PDB entry 3IAP | X-ray diffraction, 2.00 A resolution | chains A and B of the 4 polymer chains in the assembly

== Chain A (and B) ==
Molecule: Beta-galactosidase
From: Escherichia coli K-12
Notes: EC 3.2.1.23; fragment: beta-galactosidase; chain B of this document is another copy of the same molecule, construct and numbering; everything in this record applies to it too
Reference sequence: B8LFD6 (B8LFD6_ECOLI); residues 9-1023 here correspond to UniProt positions 10-1024 (UniProt number = residue number + 1)
Amino-acid sequence (1023 residues; row label = number of the first residue in the row):
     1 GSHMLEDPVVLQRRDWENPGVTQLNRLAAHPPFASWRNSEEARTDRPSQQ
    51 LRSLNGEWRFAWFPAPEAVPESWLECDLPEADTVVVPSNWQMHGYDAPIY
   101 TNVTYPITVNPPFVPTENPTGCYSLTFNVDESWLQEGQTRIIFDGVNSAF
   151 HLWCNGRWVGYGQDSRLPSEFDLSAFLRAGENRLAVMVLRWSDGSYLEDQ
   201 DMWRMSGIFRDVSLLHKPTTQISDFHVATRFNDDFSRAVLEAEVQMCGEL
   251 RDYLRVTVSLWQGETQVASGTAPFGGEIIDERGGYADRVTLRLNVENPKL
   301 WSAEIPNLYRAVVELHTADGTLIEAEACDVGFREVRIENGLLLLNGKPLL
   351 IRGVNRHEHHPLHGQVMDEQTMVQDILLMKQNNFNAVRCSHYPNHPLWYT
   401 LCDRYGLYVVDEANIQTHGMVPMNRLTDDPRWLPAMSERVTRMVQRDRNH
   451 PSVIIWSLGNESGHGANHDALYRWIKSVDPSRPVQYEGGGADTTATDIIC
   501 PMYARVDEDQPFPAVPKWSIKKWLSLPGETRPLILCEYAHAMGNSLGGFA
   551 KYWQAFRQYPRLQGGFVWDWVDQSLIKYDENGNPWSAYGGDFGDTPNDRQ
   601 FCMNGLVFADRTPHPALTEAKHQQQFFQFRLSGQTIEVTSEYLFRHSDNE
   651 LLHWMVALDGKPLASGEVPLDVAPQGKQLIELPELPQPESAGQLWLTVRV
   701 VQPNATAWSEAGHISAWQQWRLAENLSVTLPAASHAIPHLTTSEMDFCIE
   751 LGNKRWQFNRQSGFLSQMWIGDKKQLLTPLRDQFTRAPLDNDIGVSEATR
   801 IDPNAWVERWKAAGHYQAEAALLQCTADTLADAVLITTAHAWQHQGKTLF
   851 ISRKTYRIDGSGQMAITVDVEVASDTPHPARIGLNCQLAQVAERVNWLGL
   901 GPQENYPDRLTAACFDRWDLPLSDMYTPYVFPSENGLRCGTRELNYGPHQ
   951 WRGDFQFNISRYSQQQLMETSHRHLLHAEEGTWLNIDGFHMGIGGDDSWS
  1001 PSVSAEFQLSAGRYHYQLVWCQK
Not modelled in the structure: 1-12
Construct notes: expression tag (1-8); engineered mutation Gln-416 (Glu417 in B8LFD6)
Bound ions: Mg2+: Asp-15, Asn-18, Val-21, Gln-163, Asp-193; Na+ site 1: Phe-556, Tyr-559, Leu-562; Na+ site 2: Phe-601, Asn-604 (together with bis-tris buffer); Na+ site 3: Ser-647, Glu-650, Leu-670; Na+ site 4: Pro-932, Leu-967, Thr-970

== Interface between chain A and chain B ==
Residue-residue contacts (76):
  Asn-339(A) with Pro-527(B), hydrogen bond (side chain-backbone); Gly-528(B)
  Leu-341(A) with Pro-527(B), hydrophobic
  Asp-507(A) with Gln-558(B), hydrogen bond (backbone-side chain)
  Asp-509(A) with Gln-558(B), hydrogen bond
  Lys-521(A) with Tyr-559(B)
  Lys-522(A) with Gln-558(B), hydrogen bond (side chain-backbone); Tyr-559(B), hydrogen bond (backbone-side chain)
  Leu-524(A) with Ser-525(B)
  Ser-525(A) with Leu-524(B); Ser-525(B); Tyr-559(B); Arg-561(B), hydrogen bond (backbone-side chain)
  Pro-527(A) with Asn-339(B), hydrogen bond (backbone-side chain); Leu-341(B), hydrophobic; Pro-560(B)
  Gly-528(A) with Asn-339(B), hydrogen bond (backbone-side chain)
  Gln-558(A) with Asp-507(B), hydrogen bond (side chain-backbone); Asp-509(B); Ser-519(B); Lys-522(B), hydrogen bond (backbone-side chain)
  Tyr-559(A) with Lys-521(B); Lys-522(B); Ser-525(B)
  Pro-560(A) with Pro-527(B)
  Arg-561(A) with Ser-525(B), hydrogen bond (side chain-backbone)
  Gln-693(A) with Ser-874(B), hydrogen bond
  Leu-722(A) with Ser-874(B)
  Ala-723(A) with Asp-875(B)
  Glu-724(A) with Lys-847(B), hydrogen bond (backbone-side chain); Ala-873(B); Ser-874(B), hydrogen bond (side chain-backbone); Asp-875(B), hydrogen bond (backbone-side chain)
  Leu-726(A) with Leu-849(B); Ile-851(B), hydrophobic; Glu-871(B); Ala-873(B)
  Ser-727(A) with Ile-851(B)
  Val-728(A) with Leu-823(B); Ala-841(B), hydrophobic; Thr-848(B)
  Leu-730(A) with Leu-823(B)
  Leu-823(A) with Val-728(B); Leu-730(B)
  Asp-828(A) with Leu-830(B); Ala-831(B), hydrogen bond (side chain-backbone)
  Leu-830(A) with Asp-828(B); Leu-830(B), hydrophobic
  Leu-835(A) with Leu-830(B), hydrophobic
  Ala-841(A) with Val-728(B), hydrophobic
  Lys-847(A) with Glu-724(B), hydrogen bond (side chain-backbone)
  Thr-848(A) with Leu-726(B); Val-728(B)
  Leu-849(A) with Leu-726(B)
  Ile-851(A) with Leu-726(B), hydrophobic; Ser-727(B); Val-728(B), hydrophobic
  Asp-869(A) with His-1015(B), salt bridge; Gln-1017(B), hydrogen bond
  Glu-871(A) with Leu-726(B)
  Val-872(A) with Glu-724(B)
  Ala-873(A) with Glu-724(B); Leu-726(B)
  Ser-874(A) with Gln-693(B), hydrogen bond; Leu-722(B); Glu-724(B), hydrogen bond (backbone-side chain)
  Asp-875(A) with Leu-722(B); Ala-723(B); Glu-724(B)
  Arg-942(A) with Arg-1013(B)
  Asp-954(A) with Arg-1013(B), salt bridge
  Arg-1013(A) with Arg-942(B); Asp-954(B), salt bridge
  His-1015(A) with Asp-869(B), salt bridge; His-1015(B), hydrogen bond
  Gln-1017(A) with Asp-869(B)
Other interface residues (no listed pair), chain A (51 interface residues in all): Ser-519, Leu-526, Thr-530, Arg-721, Asn-725, Thr-829, Ala-831, Gln-843, Arg-853
Other interface residues (no listed pair), chain B (49 interface residues in all): Leu-526, Thr-530, Arg-721, Thr-829, Gln-843, Arg-853, Val-872

== In short ==
Chain A and chain B form an interface of 51 and 49 residues respectively, with 21 hydrogen bonds and 4 salt
bridges. Among the polar pairs are Asp-869(A)/His-1015(B), Asp-954(A)/Arg-1013(B) and Asn-339(A)/Pro-527(B).
The Mg2+ site is built by Asp-15(A), Asn-18(A), Val-21(A), Gln-163(A) and Asp-193(A).
Chain A and chain B are both Beta-galactosidase (Escherichia coli K-12); the structure, E. coli (lacZ)
beta-galactosidase (E416Q), was determined by X-ray diffraction (same publication as 3IAQ).
